PDB entry 8PN9 | electron microscopy, 3.61 A resolution | chains C and E of the 8 polymer chains in the assembly

== Chain C ==
Name: Transmembrane protein 258
Organism: Homo sapiens
UniProt: P61165 (TM258_HUMAN); numbering as in UniProt (aligned over 1-79)
Amino-acid sequence (79 residues; each row starts with the number of its first residue):
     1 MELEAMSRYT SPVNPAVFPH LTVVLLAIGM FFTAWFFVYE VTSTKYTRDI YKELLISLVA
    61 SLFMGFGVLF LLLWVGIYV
Unresolved in the structure: 1
Swiss-Prot annotation at these positions:
  - modified residue: Met-1 (N-acetylmethionine)

== Chain E ==
Name: Dolichyl-diphosphooligosaccharide--protein glycosyltransferase subunit 1
Organism: Homo sapiens
UniProt: P04843 (RPN1_HUMAN); residue numbers follow UniProt; this construct covers 1-607
Amino-acid sequence (607 residues; row label = number of the first residue in the row):
     1 MEAPAAGLFL LLLLGTWAPA PGSASSEAPP LINEDVKRTV DLSSHLAKVT AEVVLAHLGG
    61 GSTSRATSFL LALEPELEAR LAHLGVQVKG EDEEENNLEV RETKIKGKSG RFFTVKLPVA
   121 LDPGAKISVI VETVYTHVLH PYPTQITQSE KQFVVFEGNH YFYSPYPTKT QTMRVKLASR
   181 NVESYTKLGN PTRSEDLLDY GPFRDVPAYS QDTFKVHYEN NSPFLTITSM TRVIEVSHWG
   241 NIAVEENVDL KHTGAVLKGP FSRYDYQRQP DSGISSIRSF KTILPAAAQD VYYRDEIGNV
   301 STSHLLILDD SVEMEIRPRF PLFGGWKTHY IVGYNLPSYE YLYNLGDQYA LKMRFVDHVF
   361 DEQVIDSLTV KIILPEGAKN IEIDSPYEIS RAPDELHYTY LDTFGRPVIV AYKKNLVEQH
   421 IQDIVVHYTF NKVLMLQEPL LVVAAFYILF FTVIIYVRLD FSITKDPAAE ARMKVACITE
   481 QVLTLVNKRI GLYRHFDETV NRYKQSRDIS TLNSGKKSLE TEHKALTSEI ALLQSRLKTE
   541 GSDLCDRVSE MQKLDAQVKE LVLKSAVEAE RLVAGKLKKD TYIENEKLIS GKRQELVTKI
   601 DHILDAL
Unresolved in the structure: 1-28, 102-108, 595-607
Covalent attachments: glycan linked to Asn-299
Swiss-Prot annotation at these positions:
  - modified residue (N6-acetyllysine): Lys-187, Lys-538
  - glycosylation: Asn-299 (N-linked (GlcNAc...) asparagine)
  - cross-link: Lys-538 (Glycyl lysine isopeptide (Lys-Gly) (interchain with G-Cter in SUMO2))

== How chain C and chain E interact ==
Residue-residue contacts - 61 pairs, chain C then chain E:
  Leu-3(C) with Tyr-343(E), hydrophobic; Lys-352(E)
  Met-6(C) with Tyr-343(E), hydrophobic; Leu-345(E), hydrophobic; Ala-350(E), hydrophobic
  Ser-7(C) with Tyr-343(E); Asn-344(E), hydrogen bond (backbone-backbone)
  Arg-8(C) with Tyr-339(E); Glu-340(E), hydrogen bond (side chain-backbone); Leu-342(E); Tyr-343(E)
  Tyr-9(C) with His-238(E), hydrogen bond (side chain-backbone); Ser-338(E); Tyr-339(E); Leu-342(E), hydrogen bond (backbone-backbone); Asn-344(E); Tyr-349(E), hydrophobic; Lys-432(E)
  Ser-11(C) with His-238(E); Trp-239(E), hydrogen bond (side chain-backbone)
  Pro-12(C) with Met-435(E), hydrophobic
  Thr-33(C) with Phe-450(E)
  Phe-36(C) with Val-453(E), hydrophobic
  Glu-40(C) with Val-457(E)
  Tyr-46(C) with Glu-470(E), hydrogen bond; Met-473(E), hydrophobic; Lys-474(E); Cys-477(E), hydrophobic
  Arg-48(C) with Val-457(E); Arg-458(E)
  Ile-50(C) with Ile-454(E), hydrophobic; Arg-458(E)
  Glu-53(C) with Ile-454(E); Arg-458(E), salt bridge
  Leu-54(C) with Tyr-447(E); Ile-454(E), hydrophobic
  Ser-57(C) with Tyr-447(E); Phe-450(E)
  Leu-58(C) with Tyr-447(E)
  Ala-60(C) with Phe-450(E), hydrophobic
  Ser-61(C) with Val-443(E); Phe-446(E); Tyr-447(E), hydrogen bond (side chain-backbone); Phe-450(E)
  Leu-62(C) with Val-443(E)
  Met-64(C) with Phe-446(E), hydrophobic
  Gly-65(C) with Val-443(E); Phe-446(E)
  Phe-66(C) with Pro-439(E), hydrophobic
  Val-68(C) with Val-442(E), hydrophobic; Phe-446(E), hydrophobic
  Leu-69(C) with Leu-401(E), hydrophobic; Pro-439(E), hydrophobic
  Leu-73(C) with Trp-239(E), hydrophobic
  Ile-77(C) with Tyr-400(E), hydrophobic
  Tyr-78(C) with Ser-237(E), hydrogen bond (backbone-side chain); Gly-240(E); Asn-241(E)
  Val-79(C) with Ser-237(E), hydrogen bond (backbone-side chain); Leu-401(E), hydrophobic; Arg-406(E), hydrogen bond (backbone-side chain)
Interface residues without a listed pair, chain C (36 interface residues in all): Glu-2, Ala-5, Val-13, Phe-37, Thr-44, Thr-47, Leu-72
Interface residues without a listed pair, chain E (41 interface residues in all): Asn-335, Gln-348, Asp-402, His-427, Leu-436, Leu-440, Phe-451

== Overview ==
36 residues of chain C and 41 residues of chain E are in contact, with 10 hydrogen bonds and 1 salt bridge.
Among the polar pairs are Glu-53(C)/Arg-458(E), Arg-8(C)/Glu-340(E) and Tyr-9(C)/His-238(E).
Chain C is Transmembrane protein 258 and chain E is Dolichyl-diphosphooligosaccharide--protein
glycosyltransferase subunit 1, both from Homo sapiens; the structure, Structure of human
oligosaccharyltransferase OST-A complex bound to NGI-1, was determined by electron microscopy.
